Entry 8UCS (electron microscopy, 2.40 A resolution); this record covers chains B and F of the 10 polymer chains in the assembly.

[Chain B]
Molecule: OmpA family protein
Organism: Clostridium sporogenes
Reference sequence: J7SFK3 (J7SFK3_CLOS1); residues 1-251 here = UniProt positions 1-251
Chain sequence (290 residues; row label = number of the first residue in the row):
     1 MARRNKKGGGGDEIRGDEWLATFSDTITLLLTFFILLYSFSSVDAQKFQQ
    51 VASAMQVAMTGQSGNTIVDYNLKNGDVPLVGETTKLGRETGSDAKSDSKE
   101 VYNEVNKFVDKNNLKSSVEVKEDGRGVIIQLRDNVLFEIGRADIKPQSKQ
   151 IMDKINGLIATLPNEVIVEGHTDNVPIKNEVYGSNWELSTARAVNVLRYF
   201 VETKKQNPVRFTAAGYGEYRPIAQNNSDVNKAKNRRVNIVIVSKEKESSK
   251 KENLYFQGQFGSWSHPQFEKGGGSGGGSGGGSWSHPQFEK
Unresolved in the structure: 1-10, 61-290
Construct notes: expression tag (252-290)

[Chain F]
Molecule: Motility protein A
Organism: Clostridium sporogenes
Reference sequence: A0A7U4JQH9 (A0A7U4JQH9_CLOSG); numbering as in UniProt (aligned over 1-262)
Chain sequence (262 residues; each row starts with the number of its first residue):
     1 MKKRDILTPIGFVLCFGLVLWGMASGGSNLKVFWDVASVFITIGGSMAAM
    51 LITYPMDEFKRLLIVIRQTFKDNGMSNIDVIQNFVDLSRKARREGLLSLE
   101 DAINNLTDDYMKKGLRMVVDGIEPETIREIMELEIDEMEKRHKSGADMLK
   151 TWGGYAPAFGMVGTLIGLIQMLANLTDSSTIASGMGKALITTFYGSLMAN
   201 AVFNPMGANLMFKSGVEATTREMVLEGVLAIQSGVNPRIMEEKLVSYLSP
   251 PERQAYSKVQVS
Unresolved in the structure: 1-2, 260-262

[How chain B and chain F interact]
Contacting residue pairs (9; chain B residue first):
  Thr-28(B) / Thr-164(F)
  Thr-32(B) / Leu-168(F)
  Thr-32(B) / Met-171(F)
  Thr-32(B) / Met-185(F)
  Ile-35(B) / Leu-168(F)  hydrophobic
  Leu-36(B) / Met-185(F)  hydrophobic
  Tyr-38(B) / Leu-175(F)  hydrophobic
  Ser-39(B) / Leu-175(F)
  Ser-39(B) / Ile-181(F)
Also at the interface, not in a pair above, chain B (10 interface residues in all): Asp-25, Leu-29, Leu-31, Phe-33
Also at the interface, not in a pair above, chain F (10 interface residues in all): Leu-172, Ala-188, Leu-189, Thr-192

[Summary]
Chain B and chain F each contribute 10 residues to their interface.
Here chain B is OmpA family protein and chain F is Motility protein A, both from Clostridium sporogenes. Entry
8UCS (Cryo-EM structure of the flagellar MotAB stator bound to FliG) was determined by electron microscopy
(same publication as 8UMD, 8UMX, 8UOX and 8UPL).
